Entry 8UMH (electron microscopy, 4.10 A resolution (low resolution: residue-level contacts below are approximate; hydrogen-bond / salt-bridge calls are withheld)); this record covers chains A and B of the 30 polymer chains in the assembly.

Chain A:
Molecule: DNA-directed RNA polymerase subunit
Source organism: Saccharomyces cerevisiae
Notes: EC 2.7.7.6
UniProt: A0A6A5Q1P2 (A0A6A5Q1P2_YEASX); numbering as in UniProt (aligned over 1-1733)
Amino-acid sequence (1733 residues; numbered 1 to 1733; the number before each row is that of its first residue):
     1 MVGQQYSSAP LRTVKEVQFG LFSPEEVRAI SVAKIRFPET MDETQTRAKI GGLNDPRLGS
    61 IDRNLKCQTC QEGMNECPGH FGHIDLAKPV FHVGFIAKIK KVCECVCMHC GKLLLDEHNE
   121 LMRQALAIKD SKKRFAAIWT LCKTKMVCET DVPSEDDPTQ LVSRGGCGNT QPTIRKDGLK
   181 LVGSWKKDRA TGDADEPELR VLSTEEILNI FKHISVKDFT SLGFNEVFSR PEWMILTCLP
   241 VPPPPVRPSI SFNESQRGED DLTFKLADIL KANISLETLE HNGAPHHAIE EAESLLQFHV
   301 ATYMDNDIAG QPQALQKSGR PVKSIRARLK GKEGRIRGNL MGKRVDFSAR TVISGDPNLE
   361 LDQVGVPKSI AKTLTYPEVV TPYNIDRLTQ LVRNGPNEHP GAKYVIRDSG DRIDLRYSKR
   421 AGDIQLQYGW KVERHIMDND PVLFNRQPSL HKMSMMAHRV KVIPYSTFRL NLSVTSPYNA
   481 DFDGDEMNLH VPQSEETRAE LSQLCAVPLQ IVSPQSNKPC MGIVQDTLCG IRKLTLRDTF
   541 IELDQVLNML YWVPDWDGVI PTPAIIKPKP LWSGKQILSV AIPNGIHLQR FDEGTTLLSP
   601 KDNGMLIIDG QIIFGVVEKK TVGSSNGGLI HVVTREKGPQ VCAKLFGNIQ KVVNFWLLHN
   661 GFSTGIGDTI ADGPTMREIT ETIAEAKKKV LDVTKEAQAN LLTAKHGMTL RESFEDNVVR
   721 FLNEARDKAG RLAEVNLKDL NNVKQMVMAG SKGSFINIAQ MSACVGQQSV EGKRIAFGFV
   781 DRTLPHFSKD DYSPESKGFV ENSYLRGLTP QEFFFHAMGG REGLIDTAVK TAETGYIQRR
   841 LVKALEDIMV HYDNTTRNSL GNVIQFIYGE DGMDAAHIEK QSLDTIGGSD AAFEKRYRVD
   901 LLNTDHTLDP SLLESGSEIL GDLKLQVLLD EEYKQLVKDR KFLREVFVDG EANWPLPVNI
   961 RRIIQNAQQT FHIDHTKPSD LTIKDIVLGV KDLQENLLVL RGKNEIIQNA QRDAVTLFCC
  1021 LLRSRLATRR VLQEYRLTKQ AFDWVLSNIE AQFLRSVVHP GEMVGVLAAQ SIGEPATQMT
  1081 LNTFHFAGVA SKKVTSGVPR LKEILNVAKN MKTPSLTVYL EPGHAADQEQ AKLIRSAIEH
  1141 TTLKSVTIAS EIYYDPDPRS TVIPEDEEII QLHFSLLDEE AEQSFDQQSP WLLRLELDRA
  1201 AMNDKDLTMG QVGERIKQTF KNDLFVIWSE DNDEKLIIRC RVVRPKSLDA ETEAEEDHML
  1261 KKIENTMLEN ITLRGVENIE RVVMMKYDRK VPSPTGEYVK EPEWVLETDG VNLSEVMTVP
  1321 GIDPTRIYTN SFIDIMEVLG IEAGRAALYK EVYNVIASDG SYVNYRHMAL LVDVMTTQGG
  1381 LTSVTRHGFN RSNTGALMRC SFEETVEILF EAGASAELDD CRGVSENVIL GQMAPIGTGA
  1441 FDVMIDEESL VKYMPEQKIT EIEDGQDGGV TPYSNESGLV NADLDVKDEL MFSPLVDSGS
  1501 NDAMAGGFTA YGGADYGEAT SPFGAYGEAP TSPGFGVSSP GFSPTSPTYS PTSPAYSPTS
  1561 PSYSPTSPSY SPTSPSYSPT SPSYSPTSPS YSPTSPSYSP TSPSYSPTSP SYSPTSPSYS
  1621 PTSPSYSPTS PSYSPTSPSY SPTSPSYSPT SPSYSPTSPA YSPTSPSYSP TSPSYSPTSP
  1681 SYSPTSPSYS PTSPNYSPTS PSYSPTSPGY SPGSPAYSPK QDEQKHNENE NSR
Disordered / not traced: 1, 1082-1092, 1176-1184, 1246-1253, 1455-1733
Bound ions: Zn2+ site 1: Cys67, Cys70, Cys77, His80; Zn2+ site 2: Cys107, Cys110, Cys148, Cys167

Chain B:
Molecule: DNA-directed RNA polymerase subunit beta
Source organism: Saccharomyces cerevisiae
Notes: EC 2.7.7.6
UniProt: A0A6A5Q4H2 (A0A6A5Q4H2_YEASX); residue numbers follow UniProt; this construct covers 1-1224
Amino-acid sequence (1224 residues; numbered 1 to 1224; the number before each row is that of its first residue):
     1 MSDLANSEKY YDEDPYGFED ESAPITAEDS WAVISAFFRE KGLVSQQLDS FNQFVDYTLQ
    61 DIICEDSTLI LEQLAQHTTE SDNISRKYEI SFGKIYVTKP MVNESDGVTH ALYPQEARLR
   121 NLTYSSGLFV DVKKRTYEAI DVPGRELKYE LIAEESEDDS ESGKVFIGRL PIMLRSKNCY
   181 LSEATESDLY KLKECPFDMG GYFIINGSEK VLIAQERSAG NIVQVFKKAA PSPISHVAEI
   241 RSALEKGSRF ISTLQVKLYG REGSSARTIK ATLPYIKQDI PIVIIFRALG IIPDGEILEH
   301 ICYDVNDWQM LEMLKPCVED GFVIQDRETA LDFIGRRGTA LGIKKEKRIQ YAKDILQKEF
   361 LPHITQLEGF ESRKAFFLGY MINRLLLCAL DRKDQDDRDH FGKKRLDLAG PLLAQLFKTL
   421 FKKLTKDIFR YMQRTVEEAH DFNMKLAINA KTITSGLKYA LATGNWGEQK KAMSSRAGVS
   481 QVLNRYTYSS TLSHLRRTNT PIGRDGKLAK PRQLHNTHWG LVCPAETPEG QACGLVKNLS
   541 LMSCISVGTD PMPIITFLSE WGMEPLEDYV PHQSPDATRV FVNGVWHGVH RNPARLMETL
   601 RTLRRKGDIN PEVSMIRDIR EKELKIFTDA GRVYRPLFIV EDDESLGHKE LKVRKGHIAK
   661 LMATEYQDIE GGFEDVEEYT WSSLLNEGLV EYIDAEEEES ILIAMQPEDL EPAEANEEND
   721 LDVDPAKRIR VSHHATTFTH CEIHPSMILG VAASIIPFPD HNQSPRNTYQ SAMGKQAMGV
   781 FLTNYNVRMD TMANILYYPQ KPLGTTRAME YLKFRELPAG QNAIVAIACY SGYNQEDSMI
   841 MNQSSIDRGL FRSLFFRSYM DQEKKYGMSI TETFEKPQRT NTLRMKHGTY DKLDDDGLIA
   901 PGVRVSGEDV IIGKTTPISP DEEELGQRTA YHSKRDASTP LRSTENGIVD QVLVTTNQDG
   961 LKFVKVRVRT TKIPQIGDKF ASRHGQKGTI GITYRREDMP FTAEGIVPDL IINPHAIPSR
  1021 MTVAHLIECL LSKVAALSGN EGDASPFTDI TVEGISKLLR EHGYQSRGFE VMYNGHTGKK
  1081 LMAQIFFGPT YYQRLRHMVD DKIHARARGP MQVLTRQPVE GRSRDGGLRF GEMERDCMIA
  1141 HGAASFLKER LMEASDAFRV HICGICGLMT VIAKLNHNQF ECKGCDNKID IYQIHIPYAA
  1201 KLLFQELMAM NITPRLYTDR SRDF
Disordered / not traced: 1-19, 134-135, 151-158, 262-263, 669-677, 714-725, 731-734, 1213, 1224
Bound ions: Zn2+: Cys1163, Cys1166, Cys1182, Cys1185

How chain A and chain B interact:
Contacting residue pairs - 270 pairs, chain A then chain B:
  Gln4(A) with Arg1159(B)
  Gln5(A) with Arg1159(B); Leu1175(B); Asn1176(B)
  Ser7(A) with Leu1175(B); Asn1178(B); Phe1180(B); Gln1193(B)
  Ala9(A) with His1161(B); Gln1193(B)
  Pro10(A) with Ile1191(B); Tyr1192(B); Gln1193(B)
  Leu11(A) with Gln1193(B)
  Arg12(A) with Tyr1192(B); Gln1193(B); Ile1194(B); Thr1218(B)
  Thr13(A) with Thr1218(B)
  Lys15(A) with Asp1219(B); Arg1220(B)
  Glu16(A) with Tyr1217(B); Asp1219(B); Arg1220(B); Ser1221(B)
  Val17(A) with Arg1215(B)
  Gln18(A) with Pro1214(B); Arg1215(B)
  Gly20(A) with Ile1212(B)
  Leu21(A) with Ile1212(B); Arg1215(B)
  Phe22(A) with Met1208(B); Ile1212(B)
  Glu26(A) with Arg1215(B)
  Ala29(A) with Gly1184(B)
  Ile30(A) with Lys1183(B)
  Gln68(A) with Ile1172(B)
  Cys70(A) with Ala1173(B)
  Glu72(A) with Ala1173(B); Leu1175(B)
  Met74(A) with Arg1116(B)
  Asn75(A) with Arg1116(B); Phe1158(B)
  Pro78(A) with Lys1201(B); Gln1205(B)
  Phe81(A) with Gln1205(B); Met1208(B)
  His92(A) with Asn1211(B)
  Leu236(A) with Asn1211(B)
  Pro245(A) with Tyr1198(B)
  Asn253(A) with Arg935(B)
  Glu254(A) with Tyr866(B); Arg935(B)
  Ser255(A) with Ile918(B); Arg935(B)
  Met304(A) with Met1210(B); Asn1211(B)
  Gly319(A) with Lys471(B)
  Ile325(A) with Glu1206(B); Met1210(B)
  Arg328(A) with Leu1114(B)
  Leu329(A) with Leu1203(B)
  Arg335(A) with Leu1114(B); Leu1202(B)
  Ile336(A) with Leu1203(B)
  Arg337(A) with Glu1132(B)
  Asn339(A) with Thr1115(B); Gln1117(B); Ala1199(B)
  Leu340(A) with Ala1199(B)
  Met341(A) with Arg1135(B)
  Gly342(A) with Phe1130(B)
  Lys343(A) with Gln1117(B); Leu1128(B); Arg1129(B); Phe1130(B); Leu1151(B); Ser1155(B)
  Arg344(A) with Pro1118(B); Glu1120(B); Leu1128(B); Arg1129(B)
  Val345(A) with Arg1106(B); Pro1118(B); Leu1128(B); Phe1130(B); Arg1150(B); Ala1154(B)
  Asp346(A) with Arg1106(B); Ala1107(B); Arg1108(B); Ala1154(B)
  Phe347(A) with Arg1106(B)
  Ser348(A) with Ala1105(B); Arg1106(B); Leu1128(B)
  Ala349(A) with His1104(B)
  Arg350(A) with Lys1102(B); Ile1103(B); His1104(B); Leu1128(B)
  Thr351(A) with Ile1103(B)
  Ile353(A) with Thr989(B)
  Gly355(A) with Tyr833(B)
  Asp356(A) with Tyr833(B)
  Pro357(A) with Ser831(B); Gly832(B); Tyr833(B)
  Asn358(A) with Tyr833(B)
  Ser369(A) with Ile1103(B)
  Ile370(A) with Ile1103(B); Ala1105(B)
  Thr373(A) with Ala1105(B)
  Arg412(A) with Arg1108(B)
  Leu443(A) with Met1138(B); Phe1146(B)
  Gln447(A) with Glu1134(B)
  Ser449(A) with Met1133(B); Glu1134(B)
  His451(A) with Cys1137(B)
  Lys452(A) with Ala1140(B); His1141(B)
  Met455(A) with Cys1137(B); Met1138(B); His1141(B)
  Tyr465(A) with Ile976(B)
  Leu472(A) with Gln835(B)
  Phe482(A) with Gln835(B); Glu836(B); Gly988(B); Thr989(B)
  Asp483(A) with Lys979(B); Lys987(B)
  Asn488(A) with Leu1128(B)
  His490(A) with Phe1130(B); Arg1150(B)
  Val491(A) with Arg1150(B)
  Gln493(A) with Glu1149(B)
  Ser494(A) with Glu1149(B)
  Thr497(A) with Ser1145(B); Phe1146(B); Glu1149(B)
  Glu500(A) with Ala1143(B); Ala1144(B); Ser1145(B); Phe1146(B)
  Leu501(A) with Phe1146(B)
  Leu504(A) with His1141(B)
  Cys505(A) with His1141(B)
  Gln525(A) with Gln835(B); Glu836(B); Asn1013(B); His1015(B)
  Asp526(A) with Gln835(B); His1015(B)
  Asn654(A) with Ser831(B)
  Leu657(A) with Cys829(B); Ser831(B)
  Leu658(A) with Tyr830(B); Ser831(B); His1076(B)
  His659(A) with Asn1074(B); Thr1077(B); Leu1081(B)
  Asn660(A) with Leu1081(B); Met1082(B); Ala1083(B)
  Gly661(A) with Ala1083(B)
  Phe662(A) with Ala828(B); Cys829(B); Ala1083(B)
  Ser663(A) with Ile827(B); Ala828(B); Gln1084(B); Ile1085(B)
  Thr664(A) with Phe1069(B); Phe1086(B)
  Gly665(A) with Leu1026(B); Phe1069(B)
  Ile666(A) with Leu1026(B); Phe1086(B)
  Ile670(A) with Arg1067(B)
  Val743(A) with Pro1018(B)
  Met746(A) with His1015(B)
  Ser751(A) with His1015(B)
  Lys752(A) with His1015(B); Ser1019(B)
  Gly753(A) with Pro1018(B); Ser1019(B)
  Asn757(A) with Met1021(B)
  Met761(A) with Met1021(B); Val1023(B)
  Ile775(A) with Asn516(B)
  Ala776(A) with Asn516(B)
  Gly778(A) with His515(B); Asn516(B)
  Phe779(A) with Asn516(B); Thr517(B)
  Val780(A) with Glu699(B)
  Arg782(A) with Glu698(B); Glu699(B); Ile701(B)
  Thr783(A) with Asn516(B)
  Leu784(A) with Asn516(B)
  Pro785(A) with Glu698(B); Ile701(B); Ile703(B)
  His786(A) with Trp519(B); Leu702(B); Ile703(B); Met705(B)
  Phe787(A) with Leu702(B)
  Glu801(A) with Ile729(B)
  Tyr804(A) with His761(B); Asn762(B); Gln763(B)
  Leu805(A) with His761(B); Val1023(B)
  Arg806(A) with Lys727(B); Arg728(B); His761(B)
  Gly807(A) with Arg728(B); Asp760(B); His761(B)
  Leu808(A) with Arg728(B); Asp760(B)
  Thr809(A) with Ile729(B); Arg730(B)
  Pro810(A) with Pro745(B); Phe1047(B)
  Gln811(A) with Met705(B)
  Phe813(A) with Leu749(B); Pro759(B); Phe1047(B)
  Phe814(A) with Trp519(B); Pro524(B)
  His816(A) with Gln763(B); Ser764(B)
  Ala817(A) with Pro524(B); Ser764(B)
  Met818(A) with Leu514(B); His515(B)
  Arg821(A) with Leu514(B)
  Leu824(A) with Cys533(B)
  Ile825(A) with Arg512(B); Cys533(B)
  Ala828(A) with Cys533(B)
  Val829(A) with Arg512(B)
  Arg839(A) with Glu1132(B)
  Val842(A) with Asp1136(B)
  Glu846(A) with Arg1135(B)
  Met1063(A) with Ile1139(B)
  Val1066(A) with Asp1136(B)
  Gln1070(A) with Cys1137(B)
  Lys1261(A) with Lys315(B)
  Asn1265(A) with Ser265(B)
  Leu1409(A) with Leu1207(B)
  Phe1410(A) with Met1210(B)
  Val1428(A) with Leu1147(B)
  Ile1429(A) with Pro1197(B); Ala1200(B)
  Leu1430(A) with His1195(B); Ile1196(B)
  Gly1431(A) with Lys1148(B); Met1152(B)
  Gln1432(A) with Lys1148(B)
  Met1433(A) with Lys1148(B)
  Thr1438(A) with Gly1142(B); Ala1144(B); Ser1145(B)
Other interface residues (no listed pair), chain A (184 interface residues in all): Tyr6, Ser8, Val14, Phe19, Cys77, His80, Pro240, Pro242, Pro243, Val246, Pro248, Ser251, Gly338, Ser354, Leu374, Glu433, Asn445, Ser466, Asp481, Gly484, Leu489, Pro492, Gln510, Cys529, Gly667, Ser788, Asn802, Phe815, Gly820, Gln838, Leu1067, Val1424, Ala1434, Ile1436, Gly1437
Other interface residues (no listed pair), chain B (166 interface residues in all): Gln513, His518, Cys523, Thr527, Glu529, Gln531, Gly534, Arg635, Glu742, Ile748, Pro765, Ile990, Gly991, Pro1014, Arg1020, Lys1080, Gly1109, Val1113, Gly1131, Leu1168, Thr1170, Ala1209, Leu1216, Arg1222

Summary:
Chain A and chain B form an interface of 184 and 166 residues respectively. Cys67(A), Cys70(A), Cys77(A) and
His80(A) coordinate Zn2+ site 1. Cys107(A), Cys110(A), Cys148(A) and Cys167(A) coordinate Zn2+ site 2.
Here chain A is DNA-directed RNA polymerase subunit and chain B is DNA-directed RNA polymerase subunit beta,
both from Saccharomyces cerevisiae. Entry 8UMH (Consensus map of PICdeltaTFIIK form2) was determined by
electron microscopy.
